PDB entry 5J2T | X-ray diffraction, 2.20 A resolution | chains E and B of the 6 polymer chains in the assembly

[Chain E]
Molecule: Stathmin-4
Source organism: Rattus norvegicus
Reference sequence: P63043 (STMN4_RAT); residues 5-145 here correspond to UniProt positions 49-189 (UniProt number = residue number + 44)
Amino-acid sequence (143 residues; each row starts with the number of its first residue):
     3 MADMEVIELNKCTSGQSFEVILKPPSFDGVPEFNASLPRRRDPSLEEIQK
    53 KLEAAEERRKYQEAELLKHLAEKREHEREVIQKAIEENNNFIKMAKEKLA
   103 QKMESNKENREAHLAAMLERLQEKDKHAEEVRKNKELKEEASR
Unresolved in the structure: 3-5, 29-43, 141-145
Construct notes: initiating methionine (3); expression tag (4)
Curated features (UniProtKB/Swiss-Prot):
  - modified residue: S46 (Phosphoserine)

[Chain B]
Molecule: Tubulin beta-2B chain
Source organism: Bos taurus
Reference sequence: Q6B856 (TBB2B_BOVIN); the author numbering skips numbers that UniProt does not, so the offset changes along the chain: 1-42 = UniProt 1-42; 45-360 = UniProt 43-358; 369-455 = UniProt 359-445
Amino-acid sequence (445 residues; row label = number of the first residue in the row; note: 10 numbers in that range are skipped by the numbering (no residue carries them; nothing is unmodelled there)):
     1 MREIVHIQAGQCGNQIGAKFWEVISDEHGIDPTGSYHGDSDL
    45 QLERINVYYNEATGNKYVPRAILVDLEPGTMDSVRSGPFGQIFRPDNFVF
    95 GQSGAGNNWAKGHYTEGAELVDSVLDVVRKESESCDCLQGFQLTHSLGGG
   145 TGSGMGTLLISKIREEYPDRIMNTFSVMPSPKVSDTVVEPYNATLSVHQL
   195 VENTDETYCIDNEALYDICFRTLKLTTPTYGDLNHLVSATMSGVTTCLRF
   245 PGQLNADLRKLAVNMVPFPRLHFFMPGFAPLTSRGSQQYRALTVPELTQQ
   295 MFDSKNMMAACDPRHGRYLTVAAIFRGRMSMKEVDEQMLNVQNKNSSYFV
   345 EWIPNNVKTAVCDIPP
   369 RGLKMSATFIGNSTAIQELFKRISEQFTAMFRRKAFLHWYTGEGMDEMEF
   419 TEAESNMNDLVSEYQQYQDATADEQGEFEEEEGEDEA
Unresolved in the structure: 439-455
Bound ions: Mg2+: Q11 (together with GDP)
Residues lining bound ligands:
  - GDP (guanosine-5'-diphosphate): G10, Q11, C12, Q15, I16, A99, N101, S140, G142, G143, G144, T145, G146, S147, V171, P173, V177, S178, E183, N206, L209, Y224, L227, N228
  - vinblastine (VLB; (2alpha,2'beta,3beta,4alpha,5beta)-vincaleukoblastine): P175, K176, V177, S178, D179, Y210, F214, T220, T221, P222, T223, Y224, L227
Curated features (UniProtKB/Swiss-Prot):
  - motif: M1 to I4 (MREI motif)
  - binding site (GTP): Q11, E71, S140, G144, T145, G146, N206, N228
  - binding site (Mg(2+)): E71
  - modified residue: S40 (Phosphoserine), T57 (Phosphothreonine), K60 (N6-acetyllysine), S174 (Phosphoserine), T287 (Phosphothreonine), T292 (Phosphothreonine), R320 (Omega-N-methylarginine), E448 (5-glutamyl polyglutamate)
  - cross-link (Glycyl lysine isopeptide (Lys-Gly)): K60 (interchain with G-Cter in ubiquitin), K326 (interchain with G-Cter in ubiquitin)
From the paper describing this entry:
  - binding site for vinblastine: V177, D179, P222, Y224
  - binding site for GDP: Y224
  - contacts within the chain: D226-R278

[How chain E and chain B interact]
Residue-residue contacts - 25 pairs, chain E then chain B:
  E65(E) - P162(B)
  L68(E) - R158(B)
  L69(E) - E159(B)
  L72(E) - S155(B)
  L72(E) - E159(B)
  K75(E) - S155(B)
  K75(E) - Q193(B)  hydrogen bond
  R76(E) - S155(B)  hydrogen bond
  R76(E) - K156(B)
  R76(E) - E159(B)  salt bridge
  H78(E) - Y108(B)  hydrogen bond
  H78(E) - E417(B)  salt bridge
  E79(E) - Y108(B)
  E79(E) - L152(B)
  E79(E) - K156(B)  salt bridge
  V82(E) - Y108(B)  hydrophobic
  V82(E) - E411(B)
  V82(E) - G412(B)
  V82(E) - M413(B)
  I83(E) - Y108(B)
  K85(E) - G412(B)
  K85(E) - D414(B)  salt bridge
  A86(E) - E411(B)
  A86(E) - G412(B)
  E89(E) - T409(B)
Other interface residues (no listed pair), chain E (14 interface residues in all): A73
Other interface residues (no listed pair), chain B (18 interface residues in all): H107, T109, N197, G410

[In short]
14 residues of chain E and 18 residues of chain B are in contact, with 3 hydrogen bonds and 4 salt bridges.
Among the polar pairs are R76(E)-E159(B), H78(E)-E417(B) and E79(E)-K156(B). From the paper: a binding site
for vinblastine at V177(B), D179(B) and P222(B) among others; a binding site for GDP at Y224(B).
Here chain E is Stathmin-4 (Rattus norvegicus) and chain B is Tubulin beta-2B chain (Bos taurus). Entry 5J2T
(Tubulin-vinblastine complex) was determined by X-ray diffraction together with 5IYZ and 5J2U from the same
study.
